PDB entry 6W03 | X-ray diffraction, 2.40 A resolution | chains D and E of the 6 polymer chains in the assembly

# Chain D
Name: 35O22 scFv heavy chain
Organism: Homo sapiens
Notes: engineered mutation(s): E10T, L11T, K12T, A16S, I68N, K83T, F84S; antibody fragment or engineered binder
Amino-acid sequence (134 residues; each row starts with the number of its first residue; a row labelled like 72A-72H holds insertion residues (72A, then the next letters in order)):
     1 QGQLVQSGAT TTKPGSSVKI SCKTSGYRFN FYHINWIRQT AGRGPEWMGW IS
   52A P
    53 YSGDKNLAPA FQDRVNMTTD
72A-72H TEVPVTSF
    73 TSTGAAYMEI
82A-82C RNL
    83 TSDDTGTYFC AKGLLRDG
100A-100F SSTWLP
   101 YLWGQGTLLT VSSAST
Disordered / not traced: 111-116
Disulfide bonds: Cys-22/Cys-92

# Chain E
Name: 35O22 scFv light chain
Organism: Homo sapiens
Notes: antibody fragment or engineered binder
Amino-acid sequence (114 residues; row label = number of the first residue in the row; note: 1 number in that range is skipped by the numbering (no residue carries it; nothing is unmodelled there); a row labelled like 27A-27C holds insertion residues (27A, then the next letters in order); numbering starts at 0):
     0 SQSVLTQSAS
    11 VSGSLGQSVT ISCTGPN
27A-27C SVC
    28 CSHKSISWYQ WPPGRAPTLI IYEDNERAPG ISPRFSGYKS YWSAYLTISD LRPEDETTYY
    88 CCSYTHNS
   95A G
    96 CVFGTGTKVS V
  106A L
   107 GQS
Disordered / not traced: 108-109
Disulfide bonds: Cys-23/Cys-88, Cys-27C/Cys-28, Cys-89/Cys-96

# Interface between chain D and chain E
Contacting residue pairs (42):
  Ile-37(D) with Trp-38(E), hydrophobic; Phe-98(E), hydrophobic
  Gln-39(D) with Trp-38(E), hydrogen bond; Gly-41(E), hydrogen bond (side chain-backbone); Tyr-87(E), hydrogen bond
  Gly-42(D) with Ser-0(E), hydrogen bond (backbone-backbone)
  Arg-43(D) with Ser-0(E); Gln-1(E), hydrogen bond
  Pro-45(D) with Trp-38(E), hydrophobic; Tyr-87(E); Phe-98(E), hydrophobic
  Trp-47(D) with Gly-95A(E); Cys-96(E); Phe-98(E)
  Trp-50(D) with Ser-95(E), hydrogen bond (side chain-backbone)
  Thr-89(D) with Gly-41(E)
  Phe-91(D) with Trp-38(E), hydrophobic; Arg-42(E)
  Leu-96(D) with Tyr-49(E), hydrophobic
  Ser-100A(D) with Tyr-91(E); Thr-92(E); His-93(E)
  Ser-100B(D) with Tyr-49(E); Glu-50(E), hydrogen bond; Tyr-91(E), hydrogen bond
  Trp-100D(D) with Tyr-91(E), hydrophobic; Thr-92(E), hydrogen bond (side chain-backbone); His-93(E), hydrogen bond (side chain-backbone); Ser-95(E), hydrogen bond (side chain-backbone); Gly-95A(E); Cys-96(E)
  Leu-100E(D) with Ser-34(E); Tyr-36(E); Tyr-49(E), hydrophobic; Tyr-91(E); Cys-96(E), hydrophobic
  Pro-100F(D) with Tyr-36(E), hydrogen bond (backbone-side chain)
  Tyr-101(D) with Leu-46(E), hydrophobic; Pro-56(E)
  Trp-103(D) with Tyr-36(E); Trp-38(E), hydrophobic; Pro-44(E), hydrophobic
Also at the interface, not in a pair above, chain D (20 interface residues in all): Glu-46, Asn-58, Gly-100
Also at the interface, not in a pair above, chain E (23 interface residues in all): Ala-55, Asn-94, Gly-99

# Summary
20 residues of chain D face 23 of chain E across their interface, with 12 hydrogen bonds. Among the polar
pairs are Gln-39(D)/Trp-38(E), Gln-39(D)/Gly-41(E) and Gln-39(D)/Tyr-87(E).
Chain D is 35O22 scFv heavy chain and chain E is 35O22 scFv light chain, both from Homo sapiens; the
structure, Crystal Structure of HIV-1 BG505 DS-SOSIP.3mut Prefusion Env Trimer in Complex with Human
Antibodies 3H109L and ..., was determined by X-ray diffraction, deposited together with 6VZI.
